PDB entry 7TPJ | electron microscopy, 3.46 A resolution | chains B and H of the 3 polymer chains in the assembly

Chain B:
Name: Putative cell surface polysaccharide polymerase/ligase
Source organism: Cupriavidus metallidurans
UniProtKB: Q1LJU1 (Q1LJU1_CUPMC); numbering as in UniProt (aligned over 1-413)
Chain sequence (413 residues; row label = number of the first residue in the row):
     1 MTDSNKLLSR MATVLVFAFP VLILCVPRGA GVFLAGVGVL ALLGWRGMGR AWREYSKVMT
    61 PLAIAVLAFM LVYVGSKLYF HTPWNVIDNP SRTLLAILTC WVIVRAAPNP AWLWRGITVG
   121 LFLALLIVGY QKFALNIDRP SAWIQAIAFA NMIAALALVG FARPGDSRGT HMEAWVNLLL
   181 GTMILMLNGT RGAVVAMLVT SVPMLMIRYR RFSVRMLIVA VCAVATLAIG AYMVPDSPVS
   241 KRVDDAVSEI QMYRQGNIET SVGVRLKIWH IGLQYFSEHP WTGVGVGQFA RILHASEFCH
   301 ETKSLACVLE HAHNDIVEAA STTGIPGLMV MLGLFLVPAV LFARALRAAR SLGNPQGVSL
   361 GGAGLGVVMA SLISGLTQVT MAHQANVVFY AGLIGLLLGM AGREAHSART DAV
Disordered / not traced: 1-4, 408-413
Cystine bridges: Cys-299/Cys-307
Reported in the primary citation:
  - conformationally variable residues (side-chain flip): Arg-191, Arg-242
  - mutagenesis - R191A, R265A: abolished catalytic activity
  - mutagenesis - R92A, R242A: decreased catalytic activity
  - mutagenesis - R139A: unchanged catalytic activity

Chain H:
Name: Fab Heavy (H) Chain
Source organism: Homo sapiens
Notes: antibody fragment or engineered binder
Chain sequence (235 residues; numbered 1 to 235; the number before each row is that of its first residue):
     1 EISEVQLVES GGGLVQPGGS LRLSCAASGF NVYSSSIHWV RQAPGKGLEW VAYISSYYGS
    61 TYYADSVKGR FTISADTSKN TAYLQMNSLR AEDTAVYYCA RIMFKWVSPN MAFDYWGQGT
   121 LVTVSSASTK GPSVFPLAPS SKSTSGGTAA LGCLVKDYFP EPVTVSWNSG ALTSGVHTFP
   181 AVLQSSGLYS LSSVVTVPSS SLGTQTYICN VNHKPSNTKV DKKVEPKSCD KTHTC
Disordered / not traced: 1-4, 124-235
Cystine bridges: Cys-25/Cys-99

Chain B / chain H interface:
Residue-residue contacts - 21 pairs, chain B then chain H:
  Lys-132(B) with Tyr-62(H), hydrogen bond
  Asp-138(B) with Tyr-53(H); Met-111(H)
  Arg-139(B) with Pro-109(H)
  Met-186(B) with Tyr-58(H)
  Arg-191(B) with Tyr-58(H), hydrogen bond
  Lys-241(B) with Tyr-33(H)
  Arg-242(B) with Tyr-57(H)
  Asp-245(B) with Asn-31(H); Tyr-33(H); Ser-34(H); Tyr-57(H), hydrogen bond
  Thr-260(B) with Phe-104(H)
  Ser-261(B) with Phe-104(H); Trp-106(H), hydrogen bond
  Val-264(B) with Trp-106(H), hydrophobic
  Arg-265(B) with Trp-106(H)
  Leu-305(B) with Phe-104(H), hydrophobic
  Leu-309(B) with Trp-106(H), hydrophobic; Val-107(H), hydrophobic
  His-313(B) with Trp-106(H)
Interface residues without a listed pair, chain B (17 interface residues in all): Asp-244, Glu-259
Interface residues without a listed pair, chain H (14 interface residues in all): Gly-29, Tyr-115

In short:
17 residues of chain B and 14 residues of chain H are in contact, with 4 hydrogen bonds. Polar contacts
include Lys-132(B)/Tyr-62(H), Arg-191(B)/Tyr-58(H) and Asp-245(B)/Tyr-57(H). The paper reports that R191A and
R265A of chain B abolish catalytic activity; conformational variability at Arg-191(B) and Arg-242(B); 5
substitutions were tested in all.
Here chain B is Putative cell surface polysaccharide polymerase/ligase (Cupriavidus metallidurans) and chain H
is Fab Heavy (H) Chain (Homo sapiens). Entry 7TPJ (Single-Particle Cryo-EM Structure of the WaaL O-antigen
ligase in its apo state) was determined by electron microscopy together with 7TPG from the same study.
